PDB entry 4ZIE | X-ray diffraction, 1.80 A resolution | chains A and C

[Chain A]
Name: Apoptosis regulator BAX
From: Homo sapiens
UniProt: Q07812 (BAX_HUMAN); residues 1-166 here = UniProt positions 1-166
Chain sequence (168 residues; row label = number of the first residue in the row):
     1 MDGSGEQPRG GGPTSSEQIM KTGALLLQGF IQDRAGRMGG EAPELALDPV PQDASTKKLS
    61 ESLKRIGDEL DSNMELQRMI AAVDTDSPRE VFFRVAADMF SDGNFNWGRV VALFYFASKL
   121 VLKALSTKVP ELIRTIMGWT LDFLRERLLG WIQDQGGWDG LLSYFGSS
Not modelled in the structure: 1-9, 36-46, 168
Sequence notes: engineered mutation Ser62 (Cys in Q07812), Ser126 (Cys in Q07812); expression tag (167-168)
Swiss-Prot annotation at these positions:
  - motif: Leu59 to Asn73 (BH3), Asp98 to Ser118 (BH1), Gly150 to Phe165 (BH2)
  - modified residue: Met1 (N-acetylmethionine)
  - cross-link: Lys128 (Glycyl lysine isopeptide (Lys-Gly) (interchain with G-Cter in ubiquitin))
Reported in the primary citation:
  - conformationally variable residues (order/disorder transition, side-chain flip): Phe30, Gly166

[Chain C]
Name: Bcl-2-like protein 11
Notes: fragment: BH3 motif
UniProt: O43521 (B2L11_HUMAN), isoform O43521-12; residue numbers follow UniProt; this construct covers 141-166
Chain sequence (26 residues; numbered 141 to 166; the number before each row is that of its first residue):
   141 DMRPEIWIAQ ELRRIGDEFN AYYARR
Not modelled in the structure: 141-142, 165-166
Swiss-Prot annotation at these positions:
  - motif: Ile148 to Tyr162 (BH3)
Reported in the primary citation:
  - contacts within the chain: Arg153-Asp157
  - conformationally variable residues (side-chain flip): Phe159

[Interface between chain A and chain C]
Residue-residue contacts (37):
  Arg65(A) - Tyr163(C)
  Ile66(A) - Phe159(C)  hydrophobic
  Glu69(A) - Phe159(C)
  Leu70(A) - Ile155(C)  hydrophobic
  Asn73(A) - Glu151(C)  hydrogen bond
  Asn73(A) - Ile155(C)
  Glu75(A) - Trp147(C)
  Leu76(A) - Trp147(C)  hydrophobic
  Met79(A) - Pro144(C)  hydrophobic
  Met79(A) - Trp147(C)  hydrophobic
  Met79(A) - Ile148(C)
  Ile80(A) - Ile148(C)  hydrophobic
  Val83(A) - Pro144(C)  hydrophobic
  Val83(A) - Ile148(C)  hydrophobic
  Val91(A) - Glu145(C)
  Arg94(A) - Glu145(C)  salt bridge
  Val95(A) - Glu145(C)
  Val95(A) - Ala149(C)
  Val95(A) - Leu152(C)  hydrophobic
  Asp98(A) - Ile146(C)
  Asp98(A) - Ala149(C)
  Asp98(A) - Arg153(C)  hydrogen bond (backbone-side chain)
  Met99(A) - Ala149(C)
  Met99(A) - Leu152(C)  hydrophobic
  Met99(A) - Arg153(C)  hydrogen bond (backbone-side chain)
  Ser101(A) - Arg153(C)  hydrogen bond
  Asp102(A) - Arg153(C)  salt bridge
  Asn106(A) - Gly156(C)
  Asn106(A) - Asp157(C)  hydrogen bond
  Asn106(A) - Asn160(C)
  Gly108(A) - Gly156(C)
  Arg109(A) - Arg153(C)
  Arg109(A) - Gly156(C)
  Arg109(A) - Asp157(C)  salt bridge
  Ala112(A) - Leu152(C)
  Phe116(A) - Ile148(C)  hydrophobic
  Phe116(A) - Leu152(C)  hydrophobic
Interface residues without a listed pair, chain A (24 interface residues in all): Ala82, Trp107
Interface residues without a listed pair, chain C (16 interface residues in all): Arg154
Interface features reported in the paper:
  - residue pairs: Ile66(A)-Phe159(C), Met79(A)-Trp147(C), Ser101(A)-Arg153(C) (hydrogen bond), Asp102(A)-Arg153(C), Arg109(A)-Arg153(C), Glu145(C)-Arg94(A), Asp157(C)-Arg109(A)
  - interface residues, chain A: Ile66(A), Leu70(A), Leu76(A)
  - interface residues, chain C: Pro144(C), Leu152(C), Arg153(C), Ile155(C)
  - hot spots on chain C (mutagenesis) - E145A, E145D, E145K (40-fold), R153A: decreased binding to BaxDeltaC21
  - hot spots on chain C (mutagenesis) - P144A/E145A (3-fold): decreased binding to BaxDeltaC

[Overview]
24 residues of chain A face 16 of chain C across their interface; the contacts include 5 hydrogen bonds and 3
salt bridges. Polar pairs include Arg94(A)-Glu145(C), Asp102(A)-Arg153(C) and Arg109(A)-Asp157(C). The authors
report contacts between Ile66(A) and Phe159(C), Met79(A) and Trp147(C) and Asp102(A) and Arg153(C) among
others; a hydrogen bond between Ser101(A) and Arg153(C). The paper reports that E145A, E145D and E145K of
chain C, among others, reduce binding to BaxDeltaC21; interface residues Ile66(A), Leu70(A) and Pro144(C)
among others; 5 substitutions were tested in all.
Here chain A is Apoptosis regulator BAX (Homo sapiens) and chain C is Bcl-2-like protein 11. Entry 4ZIE
(Crystal Structure of core/latch dimer of Bax in complex with BimBH3) was determined by X-ray diffraction,
deposited together with 4ZIF, 4ZIG, 4ZIH and 4ZII.
